PDB entry 6EMW | electron microscopy, 11.00 A resolution (very low resolution: no residue pairs are listed; an interface is given only as per-side residue counts) | chains N and T of the 42 polymer chains in the assembly

Chain N (and T):
Molecule: ATP-dependent Clp protease ATP-binding subunit
Source organism: Staphylococcus aureus
Notes: chain T of this document is another copy of the same molecule, construct and numbering; everything in this record applies to it too
UniProt: A0A4P9AXU9 (A0A4P9AXU9_STAAU); numbering as in UniProt (aligned over 488-712)
Sequence (225 residues; row label = number of the first residue in the row):
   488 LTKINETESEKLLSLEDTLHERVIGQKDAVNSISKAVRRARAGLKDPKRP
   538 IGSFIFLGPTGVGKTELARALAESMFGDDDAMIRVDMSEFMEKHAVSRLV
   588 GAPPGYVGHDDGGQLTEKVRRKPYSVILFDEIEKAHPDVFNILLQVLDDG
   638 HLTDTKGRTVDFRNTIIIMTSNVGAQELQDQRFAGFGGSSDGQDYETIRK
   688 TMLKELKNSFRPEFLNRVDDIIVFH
Not modelled in the structure: 537-538, 592-595, 670-678

Interface between chain N and chain T:
At this resolution (11 A) residue pairs are not listed: 8 residues of chain N and 12 of chain T lie at the interface.

Overview:
8 residues of chain N and 12 residues of chain T are in contact.
Chain N and chain T are both ATP-dependent Clp protease ATP-binding subunit (Staphylococcus aureus); the
structure, Structure of S.aureus ClpC in complex with MecA, was determined by electron microscopy (same
publication as 6EM8 and 6EM9).
